PDB entry 7PEZ | electron microscopy, 7.90 A resolution (low resolution: residue-level contacts below are approximate; hydrogen-bond / salt-bridge calls are withheld) | chains k and I of the 11 polymer chains in the assembly

[Chain k]
Molecule: Histone H3.2
From: Homo sapiens
Reference sequence: Q71DI3 (H32_HUMAN); residues 0-135 here correspond to UniProt positions 1-136 (UniProt number = residue number + 1)
Sequence (136 residues; numbered 0 to 135; the number before each row is that of its first residue; numbering starts at 0):
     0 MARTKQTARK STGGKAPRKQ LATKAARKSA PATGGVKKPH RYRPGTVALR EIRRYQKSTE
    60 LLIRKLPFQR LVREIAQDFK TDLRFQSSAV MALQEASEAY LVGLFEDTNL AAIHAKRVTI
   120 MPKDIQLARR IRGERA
Not modelled in the structure: 0-36, 134-135
Sequence notes: engineered mutation Ala110 (Cys111 in Q71DI3)
Curated features (UniProtKB/Swiss-Prot):
  - modified residue: Arg2 (Asymmetric dimethylarginine), Thr3 (Phosphothreonine), Lys4 (Allysine), Gln5 (5-glutamyl dopamine), Thr6 (Phosphothreonine), Arg8 (Citrulline), Lys9 (N6,N6,N6-trimethyllysine), Ser10 (ADP-ribosylserine), Thr11 (Phosphothreonine), Lys14 (N6-(2-hydroxyisobutyryl)lysine), Arg17 (Asymmetric dimethylarginine), Lys18 (N6-(2-hydroxyisobutyryl)lysine), Lys23 (N6-(2-hydroxyisobutyryl)lysine), Arg26 (Citrulline), Lys27 (N6,N6,N6-trimethyllysine), Ser28 (ADP-ribosylserine), Lys36 (N6,N6,N6-trimethyllysine), Lys37 (N6-methyllysine), Tyr41 (Phosphotyrosine), Lys56 (N6,N6,N6-trimethyllysine) and 8 more in UniProt
  - lipidation: Lys18 (N6-decanoyllysine)

[Chain I]
Molecule: 182-nt DNA strand
From: synthetic construct
Sequence (182 nucleotides; each row starts with the number of its first residue):
   519 TGCCGGACCC GAGCATCCGG ATCCCCTGGA GAATCCCGGT GCCGAGGCCG CTCAATTGGT
   579 CGTAGACAGC TCTAGCACCG CTTAAACGCA CGTACGCGCT GTCCCCCGCG TTTTAACCGC
   639 CAAGGGGATT ACTCCCTAGT CTCCAGGCAC GTGTCACATA TATACATCCT GTTCCAGTGC
   699 CG

[Chain k / chain I interface]
Contacting residue pairs (23; chain k residue first):
  Lys37(k) with DT688(I); DG689(I)
  His39(k) with DC687(I)
  Tyr41(k) with DC686(I); DC687(I)
  Arg42(k) with DC687(I)
  Thr45(k) with DC686(I); DC687(I)
  Arg63(k) with DA603(I)
  Arg72(k) with DC594(I)
  Arg83(k) with DG593(I); DC594(I)
  Phe84(k) with DG593(I); DC594(I)
  Gln85(k) with DG593(I)
  Ser86(k) with DG593(I)
  Lys115(k) with DG614(I)
  Arg116(k) with DG614(I)
  Val117(k) with DC613(I); DG614(I)
  Thr118(k) with DC613(I); DG614(I)
  Met120(k) with DC615(I)
Other interface residues (no listed pair), chain k (18 interface residues in all): Arg40, Leu82
Other interface residues (no listed pair), chain I (11 interface residues in all): DA604

[Summary]
18 residues of chain k and 11 residues of chain I are in contact.
Here chain k is Histone H3.2 (Homo sapiens) and chain I is a 182-nt DNA strand (synthetic construct). Entry
7PEZ (Nucleosome 4 of the 4x177 nucleosome array containing H1) was determined by electron microscopy (same
publication as 7PET, 7PEU, 7PEV, 7PEW, 7PEX, 7PEY and 16 further entries).
